3P7B - chain A; structure by X-ray diffraction, 1.90 A resolution.

# Chain A
Protein: Mitogen-activated protein kinase 14
Source organism: Mus musculus
Notes: EC 2.7.11.24
UniProt: P47811 (MK14_MOUSE); residue numbers follow UniProt; this construct covers 2-360
Chain sequence (366 residues; numbered -5 to 360; the number before each row is that of its first residue; numbers below 1 keep their minus sign (Met-5 is residue -5)):
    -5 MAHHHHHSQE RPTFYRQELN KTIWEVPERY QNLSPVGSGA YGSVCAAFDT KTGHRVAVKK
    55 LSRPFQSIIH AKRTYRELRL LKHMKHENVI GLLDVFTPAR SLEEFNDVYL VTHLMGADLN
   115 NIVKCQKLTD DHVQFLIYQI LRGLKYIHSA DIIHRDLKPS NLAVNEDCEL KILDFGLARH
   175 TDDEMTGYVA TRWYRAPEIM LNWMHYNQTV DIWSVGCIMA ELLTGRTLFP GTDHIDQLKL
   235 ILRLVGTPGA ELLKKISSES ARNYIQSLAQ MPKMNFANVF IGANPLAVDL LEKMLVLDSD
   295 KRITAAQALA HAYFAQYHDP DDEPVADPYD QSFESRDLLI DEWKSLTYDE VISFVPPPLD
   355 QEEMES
Disordered / not traced: -5 to 4, 33-35, 171-183, 353-360
Differences from the reference sequence: expression tag (-5 to 1)
Ligand contacts: P7B (1-{5-tert-butyl-3-[(5-oxo-1,4-diazepan-1-yl)carbonyl]thiophen-2-yl}-3-naphthalen-1-ylurea): Val38, Ala51, Lys53, Arg67, Arg70, Glu71, Leu74, Leu75, Met78, Val83, Ile84, Leu104, Val105, Thr106, Ile141, Ile146, His148, Ile166, Leu167, Asp168, Phe169

# In short
Bound to chain A: compound P7B.
Chain A is Mitogen-activated protein kinase 14 (Mus musculus); the structure, p38 inhibitor-bound, was
determined by X-ray diffraction (same publication as 3P5K, 3P78, 3P79, 3P7A and 3P7C).
